PDB entry 7CYE | electron microscopy, 3.54 A resolution | chains A and B of the 3 polymer chains in the assembly

[Chain A (and B)]
Name: Slr1512 protein
Organism: Synechocystis sp. PCC 6803 substr. Kazusa
Notes: chain B of this document is another copy of the same molecule, construct and numbering; everything in this record applies to it too
Reference sequence: P73953 (P73953_SYNY3); residue numbers follow UniProt; this construct covers 1-374
Amino-acid sequence (374 residues; row label = number of the first residue in the row):
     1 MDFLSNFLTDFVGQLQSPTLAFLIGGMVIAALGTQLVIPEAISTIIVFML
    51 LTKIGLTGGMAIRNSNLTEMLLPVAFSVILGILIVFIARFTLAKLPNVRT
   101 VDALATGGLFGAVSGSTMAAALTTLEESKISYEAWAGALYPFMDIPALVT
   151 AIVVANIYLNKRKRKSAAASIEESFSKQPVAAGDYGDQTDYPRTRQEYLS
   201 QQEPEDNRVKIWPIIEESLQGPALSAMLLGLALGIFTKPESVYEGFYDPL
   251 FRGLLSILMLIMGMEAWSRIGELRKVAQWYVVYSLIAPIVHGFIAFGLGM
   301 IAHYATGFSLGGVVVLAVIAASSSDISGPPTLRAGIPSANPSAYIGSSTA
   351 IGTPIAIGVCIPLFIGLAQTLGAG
Disordered / not traced: 167-211, 372-374

[Chain A / chain B interface]
Pairs across the interface (33):
  Q16(A) - F236(B)  hydrogen bond (side chain-backbone)
  Q16(A) - T237(B)
  Q16(A) - K238(B)  hydrogen bond (backbone-backbone)
  P18(A) - S241(B)
  P18(A) - V242(B)  hydrophobic
  A21(A) - L233(B)
  A21(A) - T237(B)
  F22(A) - L233(B)  hydrophobic
  F22(A) - Y247(B)
  G25(A) - L229(B)
  I29(A) - L229(B)  hydrophobic
  L32(A) - Q220(B)
  G33(A) - Q220(B)
  T34(A) - Q220(B)  hydrogen bond (backbone-side chain)
  T34(A) - S225(B)  hydrogen bond
  Q35(A) - Q220(B)
  Q35(A) - P222(B)
  L36(A) - S225(B)
  L36(A) - A226(B)  hydrophobic
  I38(A) - I45(B)  hydrophobic
  P39(A) - A41(B)
  P39(A) - T44(B)
  I42(A) - I42(B)  hydrophobic
  L250(A) - F246(B)  hydrophobic
  R252(A) - V242(B)
  G253(A) - F246(B)
  L254(A) - F246(B)  hydrophobic
  S256(A) - V242(B)
  S256(A) - Y247(B)  hydrogen bond
  I257(A) - F48(B)  hydrophobic
  I257(A) - Y247(B)
  L260(A) - F48(B)  hydrophobic
  L260(A) - L229(B)  hydrophobic
Interface residues without a listed pair, chain A (24 interface residues in all): V37, A41, P249
Interface residues without a listed pair, chain B (24 interface residues in all): E216, E217, G221, P239, G245, L250

[Overview]
Chain A and chain B each contribute 24 residues to their interface; the contacts include 5 hydrogen bonds.
Polar contacts include Q16(A)-F236(B), T34(A)-Q220(B) and T34(A)-S225(B).
Chain A and chain B are both Slr1512 protein (Synechocystis sp. PCC 6803 substr. Kazusa); the structure,
Cryo-EM structure of sodium-dependent bicarbonate transporter SbtA from Synechocystis sp. PCC 6803, was
determined by electron microscopy together with 7CYF from the same study.
